5JAK - chain A; structure by X-ray diffraction, 1.80 A resolution.

[Chain A]
Molecule: Flagellar assembly factor FliW
From: Geobacillus thermodenitrificans (strain NG80-2)
UniProt: A4ISV0 (FLIW_GEOTN); residue numbers follow UniProt; this construct covers 2-144
Sequence (151 residues; each row starts with the number of its first residue; numbering starts at 0):
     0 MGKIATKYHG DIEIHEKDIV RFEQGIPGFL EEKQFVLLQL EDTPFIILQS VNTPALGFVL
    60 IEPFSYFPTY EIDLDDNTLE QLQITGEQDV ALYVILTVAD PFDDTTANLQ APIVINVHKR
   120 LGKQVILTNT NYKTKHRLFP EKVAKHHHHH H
Not modelled in the structure: 0, 99-100, 143-150
Differences from the reference sequence: initiating methionine (0); expression tag (1, 145-150); engineered mutation Gln-38 (Pro in A4ISV0)
Curated features (UniProtKB/Swiss-Prot):
  - mutagenesis: Phe-44 (F44D: Loss of interaction with CsrA), Gln-123 (Q123D: Loss of interaction with CsrA), Ile-125 (I125D: Loss of interaction with CsrA)

[Overview]
Curated annotation (UniProt) lists 3 mutagenesis sites.
Chain A is Flagellar assembly factor FliW (Geobacillus thermodenitrificans (strain NG80-2)); the structure,
Crystal structure of the flagellar assembly factor FliW, was determined by X-ray diffraction together with
5DMD and 5DMB from the same study.
